PDB entry 7OHC | electron microscopy, 2.50 A resolution | chains C and I of the 10 polymer chains in the assembly

[Chain C]
Protein: Histone H2A
From: Xenopus laevis
UniProt: Q6AZJ8 (Q6AZJ8_XENLA); residues 1-129 here correspond to UniProt positions 2-130 (UniProt number = residue number + 1)
Chain sequence (129 residues; numbered 1 to 129; the number before each row is that of its first residue):
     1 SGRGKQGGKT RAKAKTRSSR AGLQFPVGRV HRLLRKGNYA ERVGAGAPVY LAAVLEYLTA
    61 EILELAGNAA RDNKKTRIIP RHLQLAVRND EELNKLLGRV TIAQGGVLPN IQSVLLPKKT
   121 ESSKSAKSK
Disordered / not traced: 1-10, 120-129

[Chain I]
Molecule: 145-nt DNA strand
From: synthetic construct
Sequence (145 nucleotides; row label = number of the first residue in the row; numbers below 1 keep their minus sign (DA-72 is residue -72)):
   -72 ATCAGAATCC CGGTGCCGAG GCCGCTCAAT TGGTCGTAGA CAGCTCTAGC ACCGCTTAAA
   -12 CGCACGTACG CGCTGTCCCC CGCGTTTTAA CCGCCAAGGG GATTACTCCC TAGTCTCCAG
    48 GCACGTGTCA GATATATACA TCGAT

[How chain C and chain I interact]
Contacting residue pairs - 16 pairs, chain C then chain I:
  Arg11(C) with DT-43(I), hydrogen bond to the base; DT-42(I), hydrogen bond to the sugar
  Ala12(C) with DG-41(I), hydrogen bond to the phosphate
  Ala14(C) with DT-42(I), phosphate contact
  Lys15(C) with DT-43(I), phosphate contact; DT-42(I), hydrogen bond to the phosphate
  Thr16(C) with DT-43(I), phosphate contact
  Arg17(C) with DT-43(I), salt bridge to the phosphate
  Arg20(C) with DT-42(I), salt bridge to the phosphate
  Gly28(C) with DA-44(I), sugar contact; DT-43(I), phosphate contact
  Arg29(C) with DA-44(I), phosphate contact
  Arg32(C) with DA-44(I), salt bridge to the phosphate
  Glu41(C) with DA-35(I), phosphate contact
  Arg42(C) with DA-35(I), sugar contact
  Arg77(C) with DA-54(I), sugar contact
Interface residues without a listed pair, chain C (14 interface residues in all): Lys13
Interface residues without a listed pair, chain I (8 interface residues in all): DA-45, DG-34

[Summary]
Chain C and chain I form an interface of 14 and 8 residues respectively; the contacts include 4 hydrogen bonds
and 3 salt bridges. Polar pairs include Arg11(C)-DT-43(I), Arg11(C)-DT-42(I) and Ala12(C)-DG-41(I).
Here chain C is Histone H2A (Xenopus laevis) and chain I is a 145-nt DNA strand (synthetic construct). Entry
7OHC (Cryo-EM structure of nucleosome core particle composed of the Widom 601 DNA sequence) was determined by
electron microscopy together with 7OH9, 7OHA and 7OHB from the same study.
